Entry 3KC1 (X-ray diffraction, 2.25 A resolution); this record covers chains B and D of the 4 polymer chains in the assembly.

[Chain B (and D)]
Protein: Fructose-1,6-bisphosphatase 1
Source organism: Homo sapiens
Notes: EC 3.1.3.11; chain D of this document is another copy of the same molecule, construct and numbering; everything in this record applies to it too
UniProt: P09467 (F16P1_HUMAN); residues 1-337 here correspond to UniProt positions 2-338 (UniProt number = residue number + 1)
Chain sequence (337 residues; numbered 1 to 337; the number before each row is that of its first residue):
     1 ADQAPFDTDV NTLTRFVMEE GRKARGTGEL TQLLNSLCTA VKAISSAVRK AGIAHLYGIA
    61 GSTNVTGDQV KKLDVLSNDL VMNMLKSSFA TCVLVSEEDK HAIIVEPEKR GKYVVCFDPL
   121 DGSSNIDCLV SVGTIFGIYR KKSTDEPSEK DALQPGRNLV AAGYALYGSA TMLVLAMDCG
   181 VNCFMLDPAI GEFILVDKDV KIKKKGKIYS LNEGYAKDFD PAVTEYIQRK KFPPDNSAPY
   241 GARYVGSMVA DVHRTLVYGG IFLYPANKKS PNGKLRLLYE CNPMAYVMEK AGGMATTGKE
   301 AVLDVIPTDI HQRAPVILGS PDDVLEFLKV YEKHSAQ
Unresolved in the structure: 1-8, 62-70, 336-337 (chain D: 1-8, 62-71, 336-337)
Small-molecule neighbours: 2T6 ({[(7-carbamoyl-8H-indeno[1,2-d][1,3]thiazol-4-yl)oxy]methyl}phosphonic acid): V17, E20, G21, A24, G26, T27, G28, E29, L30, T31, L34, K112, Y113, R140, V160, M177, D178
Curated features (UniProtKB/Swiss-Prot):
  - binding site (AMP): V17 to G21, T27 to T31, K112, Y113, R140
  - binding site (Mg(2+)): D68, E97, D118, L120, D121, E280
  - binding site (substrate): D121 to S124, N212 to Y215, R243 to M248, Y264, K274 to R276
  - modified residue: A1 (N-acetylalanine), K150 (N6-succinyllysine), Y215 (Phosphotyrosine), Y244 (Phosphotyrosine), Y264 (Phosphotyrosine)

[How chain B and chain D interact]
Contacting residue pairs (45):
  D9(B) with S87(D); K109(D), salt bridge
  V10(B) with M84(D), hydrophobic
  T14(B) with T14(D); N35(D)
  R15(B) with Q32(D); S36(D), hydrogen bond; M84(D), hydrogen bond (side chain-backbone); S87(D), hydrogen bond; S88(D)
  M18(B) with M18(D), hydrophobic; G28(D); T31(D); Q32(D)
  E19(B) with Q32(D)
  R22(B) with G26(D), hydrogen bond (side chain-backbone); T27(D), hydrogen bond (side chain-backbone); G28(D)
  T27(B) with R22(D)
  T31(B) with M18(D)
  Q32(B) with R15(D); M18(D); E19(D)
  N35(B) with T14(D)
  S36(B) with R15(D), hydrogen bond
  T39(B) with E192(D), hydrogen bond
  K42(B) with I190(D), hydrogen bond (side chain-backbone); G191(D), hydrogen bond (side chain-backbone); E192(D), salt bridge
  A43(B) with I190(D), hydrophobic
  S46(B) with A189(D)
  M84(B) with V10(D), hydrophobic; R15(D), hydrogen bond (backbone-side chain)
  S87(B) with R15(D), hydrogen bond
  S88(B) with R15(D)
  A189(B) with S46(D)
  I190(B) with K42(D), hydrogen bond (backbone-side chain); A43(D), hydrophobic; S46(D); G191(D)
  G191(B) with K42(D), hydrogen bond (backbone-side chain); I190(D); G191(D)
  E192(B) with T39(D), hydrogen bond; K42(D), salt bridge
Also at the interface, not in a pair above, chain B (27 interface residues in all): T12, G28, N83, P188
Also at the interface, not in a pair above, chain D (27 interface residues in all): F89, P188

[Summary]
The chain B/chain D interface involves 27 residues from each chain; the contacts include 14 hydrogen bonds and
3 salt bridges. Among the polar pairs are D9(B)-K109(D), K42(B)-E192(D) and R15(B)-S36(D). Chain B binds
compound 2T6.
Chain B and chain D are both Fructose-1,6-bisphosphatase 1 (Homo sapiens); the structure, Crystal structure of
human liver FBPase in complex with tricyclic inhibitor 19a, was determined by X-ray diffraction (same
publication as 3KBZ and 3KC0).
